Entry 8HAH (electron microscopy, 3.90 A resolution); this record covers chains A and J of the 11 polymer chains in the assembly.

Chain A:
Protein: Histone H3.1
Organism: Homo sapiens
UniProtKB: P68431 (H31_HUMAN); residues 1-135 here correspond to UniProt positions 2-136 (UniProt number = residue number + 1)
Sequence (135 residues; row label = number of the first residue in the row):
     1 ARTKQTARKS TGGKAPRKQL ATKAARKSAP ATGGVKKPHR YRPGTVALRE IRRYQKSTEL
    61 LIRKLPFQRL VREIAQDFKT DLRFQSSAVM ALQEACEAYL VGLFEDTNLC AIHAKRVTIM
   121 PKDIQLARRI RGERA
Unresolved in the structure: 1-32
Swiss-Prot annotation at these positions:
  - modified residue: Arg2 (Asymmetric dimethylarginine), Thr3 (Phosphothreonine), Lys4 (Allysine), Gln5 (5-glutamyl dopamine), Thr6 (Phosphothreonine), Arg8 (Citrulline), Lys9 (N6,N6,N6-trimethyllysine), Ser10 (ADP-ribosylserine), Thr11 (Phosphothreonine), Lys14 (N6-(2-hydroxyisobutyryl)lysine), Arg17 (Asymmetric dimethylarginine), Lys18 (N6-(2-hydroxyisobutyryl)lysine), Lys23 (N6-(2-hydroxyisobutyryl)lysine), Arg26 (Citrulline), Lys27 (N6,N6,N6-trimethyllysine), Ser28 (ADP-ribosylserine), Lys36 (N6,N6,N6-trimethyllysine), Lys37 (N6-methyllysine), Tyr41 (Phosphotyrosine), Lys56 (N6,N6,N6-trimethyllysine) and 8 more in UniProt
  - lipidation: Lys18 (N6-decanoyllysine)

Chain J:
Molecule: 180-nt DNA strand
Organism: Homo sapiens
Sequence (180 nucleotides; each row starts with the number of its first residue):
     1 ATCCGTCCGT TACCGCCATC AATATCCACC TGCAGATTCT ACCAAAAGTG TATTTGGAAA
    61 CTGCTCCATC AAAAGGCATG TTCAGCTGAA TTCAGCTGAA CATGCCTTTT GATGGAGCAG
   121 TTTCCAAATA CACTTTTGGT AGAATCTGCA GGTGGATATT GATGGCGGTA ACGGACGGAT
Unresolved in the structure: 1-5, 170-180

Interface between chain A and chain J:
Contacting residue pairs (9; chain A residue first):
  His39(A) - DC101(J)  phosphate contact
  Arg40(A) - DA100(J)  hydrogen bond to the phosphate
  Arg40(A) - DC101(J)  salt bridge to the phosphate
  Tyr41(A) - DA100(J)  sugar contact
  Arg42(A) - DA100(J)  phosphate contact
  Val46(A) - DA100(J)  phosphate contact
  Arg63(A) - DT109(J)  salt bridge to the phosphate
  Lys64(A) - DT109(J)  salt bridge to the phosphate
  Leu65(A) - DT109(J)  phosphate contact
Also at the interface, not in a pair above, chain A (10 interface residues in all): Pro43, Gly44
Also at the interface, not in a pair above, chain J (5 interface residues in all): DA99, DT108

Summary:
The interface between chain A and chain J involves 10 residues on one side and 5 on the other, with 1 hydrogen
bond and 3 salt bridges. Among the polar pairs are Arg40(A)-DA100(J), Arg40(A)-DC101(J) and Arg63(A)-DT109(J).
Chain A is Histone H3.1 and chain J is a 180-nt DNA strand, both from Homo sapiens; the structure, Cryo-EM
structure of the p300 catalytic core bound to the H4K12acK16ac nucleosome, class 2 (3.9 angstrom ..., was
determined by electron microscopy, deposited together with 8HAG, 8HAI, 8HAJ, 8HAK, 8HAL, 8HAM and 8HAN.
